PDB entry 9EO1 | electron microscopy, 3.20 A resolution | chains A and B of the 4 polymer chains in the assembly

Chain A:
Molecule: Fanconi-associated nuclease 1
Organism: Homo sapiens
Notes: EC 3.1.21.-, 3.1.4.1
Reference sequence: Q9Y2M0 (FAN1_HUMAN); numbering as in UniProt (aligned over 372-1007)
Amino-acid sequence (636 residues; numbered 372 to 1007; the number before each row is that of its first residue):
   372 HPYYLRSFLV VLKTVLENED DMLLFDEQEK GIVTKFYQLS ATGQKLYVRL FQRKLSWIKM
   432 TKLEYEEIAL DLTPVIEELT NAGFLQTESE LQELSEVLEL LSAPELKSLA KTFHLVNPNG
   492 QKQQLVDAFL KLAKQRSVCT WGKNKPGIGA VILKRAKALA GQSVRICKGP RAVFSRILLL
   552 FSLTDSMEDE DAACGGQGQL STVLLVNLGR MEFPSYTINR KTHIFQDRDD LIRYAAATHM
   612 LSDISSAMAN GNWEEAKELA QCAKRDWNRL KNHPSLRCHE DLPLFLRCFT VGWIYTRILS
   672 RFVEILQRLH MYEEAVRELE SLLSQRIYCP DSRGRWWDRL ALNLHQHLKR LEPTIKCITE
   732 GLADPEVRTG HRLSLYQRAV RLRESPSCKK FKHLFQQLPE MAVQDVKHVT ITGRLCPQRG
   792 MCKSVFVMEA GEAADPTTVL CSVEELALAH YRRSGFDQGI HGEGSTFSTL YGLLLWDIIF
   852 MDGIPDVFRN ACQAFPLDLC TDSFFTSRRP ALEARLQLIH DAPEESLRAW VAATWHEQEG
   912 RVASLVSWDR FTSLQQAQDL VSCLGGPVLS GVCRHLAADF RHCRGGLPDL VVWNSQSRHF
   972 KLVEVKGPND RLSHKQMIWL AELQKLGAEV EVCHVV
Not modelled in the structure: 507-518, 556-575, 785-812
Swiss-Prot annotation at these positions:
  - binding site (Mn(2+)): Glu834, Asp960, Glu975, Val976
  - natural variant: Cys871 (C871R: In KMIN), Gln929 (Q929P: In KMIN), Gly937 (G937D: In KMIN), Asp960 (D960N: In KMIN)
  - mutagenesis: Leu477 (L477P: Still localized to sites of DNA damage but the strength of the signal is diminished), Arg706 (R706A: Strongly reduced affinity for sites that have a 5'-terminal phosphate anchor at a flap of 1 nucleotide; when associated with A-952), Gln864 (Q864A: Loss of nuclease activity; when associated with A-960; A-975 and A-977), Arg952 (R952A: Strongly reduced affinity for sites that have a 5'-terminal phosphate anchor at a flap of 1 nucleotide; when associated with A-706), Asp960 (D960A: Loss of nuclease activity. Loss of nuclease activity; when associated with A-864; A-975 and A-977), Glu975 (E975A: Loss of nuclease activity; when associated with A-864; A-960 and A-977), Lys977 (K977A: Loss of nuclease activity; when associated with A-864; A-960 and A-975), Asp981 to Arg982 (Loss of nuclease activity)
Reported in the primary citation:
  - binding site for post-nick (17-nt DNA): Arg706, His742, Arg952, Lys986
  - mutagenesis - D960A: abolished catalytic activity
  - mutagenesis - R507H: unchanged binding to DNA
  - mutagenesis - R507H (K_d_ = 2.3 +/- 1.2 uM): decreased binding to PCNA

Chain B:
Molecule: continuous (32-nt DNA)
Organism: Homo sapiens
Sequence (32 nucleotides; each row starts with the number of its first residue):
     1 CCAGGTCTCG TCCGCGCCAC TCGTGTCCAG CG

How chain A and chain B interact:
Residue-residue contacts (32):
  Leu472(A) with DT24(B), phosphate contact
  Ser473(A) with DT24(B), phosphate contact
  Ala474(A) with DT24(B), hydrogen bond to the phosphate
  Pro475(A) with DT24(B), phosphate contact
  Gly491(A) with DG25(B), phosphate contact
  Gln492(A) with DG25(B), phosphate contact; DT26(B), phosphate contact
  Lys493(A) with DG23(B), phosphate contact; DT24(B), salt bridge to the phosphate; DG25(B), hydrogen bond to the phosphate
  Met619(A) with DG16(B), base contact
  Ala620(A) with DC15(B), phosphate contact
  Trp624(A) with DG14(B), phosphate contact
  Arg672(A) with DG16(B), hydrogen bond to the base
  Gln678(A) with DC13(B), phosphate contact
  Arg679(A) with DC13(B), salt bridge to the phosphate; DG14(B), salt bridge to the phosphate
  His681(A) with DC13(B), salt bridge to the phosphate
  Tyr683(A) with DC12(B), phosphate contact
  Arg710(A) with DC12(B), salt bridge to the phosphate
  Leu713(A) with DT11(B), phosphate contact; DC12(B), phosphate contact
  Gln717(A) with DG10(B), phosphate contact; DT11(B), phosphate contact
  His718(A) with DT11(B), hydrogen bond to the phosphate; DC12(B), salt bridge to the phosphate
  Arg749(A) with DT11(B), salt bridge to the phosphate
  Arg752(A) with DG10(B), salt bridge to the phosphate; DT11(B), salt bridge to the phosphate
  Arg982(A) with DC9(B), sugar contact; DG10(B), salt bridge to the phosphate; DT11(B), hydrogen bond to the base
Also at the interface, not in a pair above, chain A (23 interface residues in all): Gln494

In short:
23 residues of chain A face 12 of chain B across their interface, with 5 hydrogen bonds and 10 salt bridges.
Among the polar pairs are Arg672(A)-DG16(B), Arg982(A)-DT11(B) and Ala474(A)-DT24(B). From the paper: a
binding site for post-nick (17-nt DNA) at Arg706(A), His742(A) and Arg952(A) among others; D960A of chain A
abolishes catalytic activity.
Here chain A is Fanconi-associated nuclease 1 and chain B is continuous (32-nt DNA), both from Homo sapiens.
Entry 9EO1 (Cryo_EM structure of human FAN1 in complex with 5' flap DNA substrate) was determined by electron
microscopy, deposited together with 8S5A, 9EOA and 9GY0.
